8W5W - chains B and L of the 5 polymer chains in the assembly; structure by electron microscopy, 3.30 A resolution.

Chain B:
Name: Minor capsid protein A1
From: Escherichia phage Qbeta
Reference sequence: Q8LTE1 (A1_BPQBE); residues 1-132 here correspond to UniProt positions 2-133 (UniProt number = residue number + 1)
Chain sequence (132 residues; numbered 1 to 132; the number before each row is that of its first residue):
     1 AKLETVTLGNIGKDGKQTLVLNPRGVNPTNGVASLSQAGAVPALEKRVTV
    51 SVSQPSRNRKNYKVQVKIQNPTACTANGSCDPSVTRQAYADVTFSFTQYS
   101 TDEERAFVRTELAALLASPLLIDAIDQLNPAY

Chain L:
Name: Light chain of Ab8
From: Mus musculus
Chain sequence (106 residues; numbered 5 to 110; the number before each row is that of its first residue):
     5 IVMSQSPSSLAVSVGETVSMSCKSSQSLLYSSNQKNYLAWFQQKPGQSPK
    55 LLIYWASTRESGVPDRFTGSGSGTDFTLTISSVQAEDLVVYYCHQYYSYY
   105 TFGGGT
Unresolved in the structure: 14-21, 85-94
Disulfide bonds: Cys-26/Cys-97

Chain B / chain L interface:
Contacting residue pairs - 14 pairs, chain B then chain L:
  Val-6(B) with Ser-36(L)
  Thr-7(B) with Tyr-34(L); Ser-35(L); Ser-36(L), hydrogen bond (backbone-backbone)
  Gly-9(B) with Ser-35(L); Asn-37(L)
  Asn-10(B) with Lys-39(L); Trp-59(L)
  Asp-14(B) with Tyr-58(L)
  Gly-15(B) with Trp-59(L), hydrogen bond (backbone-side chain)
  Lys-16(B) with Tyr-58(L); Glu-64(L), salt bridge
  Gln-17(B) with Trp-59(L)
  Thr-18(B) with Tyr-41(L)
Also at the interface, not in a pair above, chain B (11 interface residues in all): Thr-5, Leu-8

Summary:
11 residues of chain B face 9 of chain L across their interface, with 2 hydrogen bonds and 1 salt bridge.
Among the polar pairs are Lys-16(B)/Glu-64(L), Gly-15(B)/Trp-59(L) and Thr-7(B)/Ser-36(L).
Chain B is Minor capsid protein A1 (Escherichia phage Qbeta) and chain L is Light chain of Ab8 (Mus musculus);
the structure, Cryo-EM structure of Qb-Ab8, was determined by electron microscopy, deposited together with
8W5D, 8W5E, 8W5F, 8W5G, 8W5L, 8W5M and 8 further entries.
